8B4I - chains A and B of the 10 polymer chains in the assembly; structure by electron microscopy, 3.32 A resolution.

Chain A (and B):
Molecule: Mitochondrial import receptor subunit Tom40
From: Neurospora crassa
Notes: chain B of this document is another copy of the same molecule, construct and numbering; everything in this record applies to it too
Reference sequence: A0A0B0E409 (A0A0B0E409_NEUCS); residues 1-349 here = UniProt positions 1-349
Sequence (349 residues; numbered 1 to 349; the number before each row is that of its first residue):
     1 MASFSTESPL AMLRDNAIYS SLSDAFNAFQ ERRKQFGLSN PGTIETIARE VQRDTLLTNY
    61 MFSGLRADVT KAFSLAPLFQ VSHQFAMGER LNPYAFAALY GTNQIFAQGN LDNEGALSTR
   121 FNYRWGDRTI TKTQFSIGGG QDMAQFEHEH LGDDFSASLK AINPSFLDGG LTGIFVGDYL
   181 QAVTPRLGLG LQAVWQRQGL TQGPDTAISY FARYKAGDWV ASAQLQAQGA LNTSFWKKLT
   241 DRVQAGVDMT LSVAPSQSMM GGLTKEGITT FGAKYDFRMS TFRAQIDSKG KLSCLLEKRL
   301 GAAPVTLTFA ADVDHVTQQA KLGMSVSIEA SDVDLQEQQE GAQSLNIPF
Disordered / not traced: 1-24
Residues lining bound ligands:
  - DU0 (2-[2-[(1S,2S,4S,5'R,6R,7S,8R,9S,12S,13R,16S)-5',7,9,13-tetramethylspiro[5-oxapentacyclo[10.8.0.02,9.04,8.013,18]icos-18-ene-6,2'-oxane]-16-yl]oxyethyl]propane-1,3-diol), molecule 1: Ile286, Asp287, Ser288, Lys289, Gly290, Val316
  - DU0, molecule 2: Ile286, His315, Val316
  - DU0, molecule 3: Leu300, Ala303, Val305, Ile328
  - diundecyl phosphatidyl choline (PLC): Leu65, Arg66, Ala67, Met87, Leu296, Lys298, Leu300, Leu307, Phe309, Met324, Val326
From the paper describing this entry:
  - binding site for diundecyl phosphatidyl choline: Phe309

How chain A and chain B interact:
Residue-residue contacts - 23 pairs, chain A then chain B:
  Leu65(A) - Ala320(B)  hydrophobic
  Leu65(A) - Leu322(B)  hydrophobic
  Met87(A) - Val313(B)  hydrophobic
  Met87(A) - Gln318(B)
  Met87(A) - Ala320(B)  hydrophobic
  Gly88(A) - Gln319(B)
  Gly88(A) - Ala320(B)
  Leu91(A) - Gln319(B)
  Pro93(A) - Gln318(B)
  Val313(A) - Met87(B)  hydrophobic
  Gln318(A) - Met87(B)
  Gln318(A) - Pro93(B)
  Gln319(A) - Gly88(B)  hydrogen bond (side chain-backbone)
  Gln319(A) - Leu91(B)
  Ala320(A) - Leu65(B)  hydrophobic
  Ala320(A) - Met87(B)  hydrophobic
  Ala320(A) - Gly88(B)
  Leu322(A) - Leu65(B)  hydrophobic
  Leu322(A) - Leu322(B)  hydrophobic
  Leu322(A) - Gly323(B)
  Leu322(A) - Met324(B)
  Gly323(A) - Leu322(B)
  Met324(A) - Leu322(B)
Interface residues without a listed pair, chain A (15 interface residues in all): Gly64, Phe309, Ala311
Interface residues without a listed pair, chain B (15 interface residues in all): Gly64, Phe309, Ala311

In short:
The chain A/chain B interface involves 15 residues from each chain; the contacts include 1 hydrogen bond. Its
one hydrogen-bonded contact is Gln319(A)-Gly88(B). Bound to chain A: 3 copies of compound DU0 and diundecyl
phosphatidyl choline. From the paper: a binding site for diundecyl phosphatidyl choline at Phe309(A).
Both chains are Mitochondrial import receptor subunit Tom40 (Neurospora crassa). Entry 8B4I (Cryo-EM structure
of the Neurospora crassa TOM core complex at 3.3 angstrom) was determined by electron microscopy.
